PDB entry 3TGS | X-ray diffraction, 2.70 A resolution | chains A and B

# Chain A (and B)
Molecule: HIV-1 clade C1086 gp120 core
Source organism: Human immunodeficiency virus 1
Notes: chain B of this document is another copy of the same molecule, construct and numbering; everything in this record applies to it too
Chain sequence (358 residues; each row starts with the number of its first residue; note: 96 numbers in that range are skipped by the numbering (no residue carries them; nothing is unmodelled there); a row labelled like 459A-459E holds insertion residues (459A, then the next letters in order)):
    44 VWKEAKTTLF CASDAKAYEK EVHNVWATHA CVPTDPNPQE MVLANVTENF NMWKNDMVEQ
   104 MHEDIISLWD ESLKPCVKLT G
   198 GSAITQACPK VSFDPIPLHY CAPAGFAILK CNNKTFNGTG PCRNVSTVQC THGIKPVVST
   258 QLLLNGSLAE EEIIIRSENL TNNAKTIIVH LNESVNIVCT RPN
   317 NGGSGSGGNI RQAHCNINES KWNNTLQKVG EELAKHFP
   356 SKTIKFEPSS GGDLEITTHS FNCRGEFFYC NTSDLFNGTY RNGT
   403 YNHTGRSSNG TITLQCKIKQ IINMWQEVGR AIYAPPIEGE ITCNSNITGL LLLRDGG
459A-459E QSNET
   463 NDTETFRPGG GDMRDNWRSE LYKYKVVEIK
Not modelled in the structure: 317-324, 459A-459E
Cystine bridges: Cys54-Cys74, Cys119-Cys205, Cys218-Cys247, Cys228-Cys239, Cys296-Cys331, Cys378-Cys445, Cys385-Cys418
Covalently attached groups: N-acetylglucosamine (NAG) linked to Asn262, Asn276, Asn289, Asn339, Asn386, Asn392, Asn448
Small-molecule neighbours:
  - nbd-556 (03G; N-(4-chlorophenyl)-N'-(2,2,6,6-tetramethylpiperidin-4-yl)ethanediamide): Trp112, Val255, Ser256, Thr257, Glu370, Ile371, Ser375, Phe376, Asn377, Phe382, Ile424, Asn425, Met426, Trp427, Gln428, Glu429, Val430, Gly473, Asp474, Met475
  - N-acetylglucosamine (NAG; 2-acetamido-2-deoxy-beta-D-glucopyranose): Asn234, Thr236, Gly237, Pro238, Ile272, Ser274, Leu277

# Chain A / chain B interface
Pairs across the interface (7):
  Ala60(A) - Lys59(B)
  Tyr61(A) - Asp57(B)
  Tyr61(A) - Pro214(B)  hydrophobic
  Tyr61(A) - Lys252(B)  hydrogen bond
  Lys63(A) - Pro79(B)  hydrogen bond (side chain-backbone)
  Pro79(A) - Thr444(B)
  Glu442(A) - Lys231(B)  salt bridge
Also at the interface, not in a pair above, chain A (9 interface residues in all): Asp57, Lys59, Asn80, Gln82
Also at the interface, not in a pair above, chain B (10 interface residues in all): Asn80, Glu442, Asn446

# Summary
9 residues of chain A face 10 of chain B across their interface; the contacts include 2 hydrogen bonds and 1
salt bridge. Among the polar pairs are Glu442(A)-Lys231(B), Tyr61(A)-Lys252(B) and Lys63(A)-Pro79(B). Bound to
chain A: N-acetylglucosamine and nbd-556.
Both chains are HIV-1 clade C1086 gp120 core (Human immunodeficiency virus 1). Entry 3TGS (Crystal structure
of HIV-1 clade C strain C1086 gp120 core in complex with NBD-556) was determined by X-ray diffraction together
with 3TGQ, 3TGR, 3TGT and 3TIH from the same study.
